7E5S - chains I and K of the 19 polymer chains in the assembly; structure by electron microscopy, 3.60 A resolution.

Chain I:
Protein: P17 heavy chain
From: Homo sapiens
Chain sequence (120 residues; each row starts with the number of its first residue):
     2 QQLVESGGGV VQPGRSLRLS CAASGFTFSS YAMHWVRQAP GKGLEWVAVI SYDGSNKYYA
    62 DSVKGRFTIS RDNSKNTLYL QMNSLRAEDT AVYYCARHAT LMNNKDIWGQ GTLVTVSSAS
Disulfides: C22-C96

Chain K:
Protein: P17 light chain
From: Homo sapiens
Chain sequence (108 residues; numbered 0 to 107; the number before each row is that of its first residue; numbering starts at 0):
     0 GDIQLTQSPS SLSASVGDRV TITCRASQSI SSYLNWYQQK PGKAPKLLIY AASSLQSGVP
    60 SRFSGSGSGT DFTLTISSLQ PEDFATYYCQ QSYSTPRTFG QGTKVEIK
Disulfides: C23-C88

Chain I / chain K interface:
Pairs across the interface (32):
  V37(I) with F98(K), hydrophobic
  Q39(I) with Q38(K), hydrogen bond; Y87(K)
  G44(I) with Y87(K)
  L45(I) with Q38(K); P44(K), hydrophobic; Y87(K); F98(K)
  W47(I) with P95(K), hydrophobic; R96(K)
  Y59(I) with T94(K)
  Y95(I) with K42(K), hydrogen bond (side chain-backbone); A43(K)
  R98(I) with Y36(K)
  H99(I) with Y36(K); Q89(K), hydrogen bond; R96(K); F98(K)
  A100(I) with N34(K), hydrogen bond (backbone-side chain); L46(K), hydrophobic; Y49(K), hydrophobic
  T101(I) with Y32(K)
  L102(I) with S31(K); Y49(K); A50(K), hydrophobic
  N104(I) with Y49(K)
  N105(I) with Y49(K); Q55(K)
  W109(I) with Y36(K); A43(K), hydrophobic; P44(K), hydrogen bond (side chain-backbone)
  G110(I) with A43(K)
Also at the interface, not in a pair above, chain I (18 interface residues in all): K43, D107
Also at the interface, not in a pair above, chain K (21 interface residues in all): S56, S91, Q100

In short:
Chain I and chain K form an interface of 18 and 21 residues respectively; the contacts include 5 hydrogen
bonds. Polar contacts include Q39(I)-Q38(K), Y95(I)-K42(K) and H99(I)-Q89(K).
Here chain I is P17 heavy chain and chain K is P17 light chain, both from Homo sapiens. Entry 7E5S (SARS-CoV-2
S trimer with four-antibody cocktail complex) was determined by electron microscopy, deposited together with
7E5R.
